6ITC - chains Y and E of the 7 polymer chains in the assembly; structure by electron microscopy, 3.45 A resolution.

Chain Y:
Molecule: Protein translocase subunit SecY
Organism: Geobacillus thermodenitrificans (strain NG80-2)
Reference sequence: A4IJK8 (A4IJK8_GEOTN); aligned to UniProt positions 1-430 over residues 1-430
Amino-acid sequence (424 residues; row label = number of the first residue in the row; note: 6 numbers in that range are skipped by the numbering (no residue carries them; nothing is unmodelled there)):
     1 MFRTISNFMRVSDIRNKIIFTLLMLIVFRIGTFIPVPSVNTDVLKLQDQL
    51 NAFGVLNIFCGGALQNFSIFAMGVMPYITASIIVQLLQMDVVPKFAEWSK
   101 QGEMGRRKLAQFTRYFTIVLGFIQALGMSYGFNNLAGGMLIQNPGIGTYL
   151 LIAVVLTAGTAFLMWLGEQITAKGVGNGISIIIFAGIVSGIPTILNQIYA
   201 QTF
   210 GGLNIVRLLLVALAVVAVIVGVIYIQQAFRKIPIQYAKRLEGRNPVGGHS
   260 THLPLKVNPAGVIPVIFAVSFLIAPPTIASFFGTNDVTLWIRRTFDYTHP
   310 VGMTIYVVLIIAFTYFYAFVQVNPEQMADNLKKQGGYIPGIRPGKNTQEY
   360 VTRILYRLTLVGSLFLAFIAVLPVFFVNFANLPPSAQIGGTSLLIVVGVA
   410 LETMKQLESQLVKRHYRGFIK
Unresolved in the structure: 1, 203, 210-211
Differences from the reference sequence: engineered mutation Cys60 (Gly in A4IJK8), Thr202 (Gln in A4IJK8), Gly210 (Glu204 in A4IJK8), Gly211 (Asn205 in A4IJK8), Asn213 (Arg in A4IJK8)

Chain E:
Molecule: Protein translocase subunit SecE
Organism: Geobacillus thermodenitrificans (strain NG80-2)
Reference sequence: A4IJH4 (A4IJH4_GEOTN); numbering as in UniProt (aligned over 1-60)
Amino-acid sequence (70 residues; row label = number of the first residue in the row):
     1 MQRVTNFFKEVVRELKKVSWPNRKELVNYTAVVLATVAFFTVFFAVIDLG
    51 ISQLIRLVFEGGHHHHHHHH
Unresolved in the structure: 1, 60-70
Differences from the reference sequence: expression tag (61-70)

How chain Y and chain E interact:
Contacting residue pairs (50):
  Leu22(Y) with Phe40(E), hydrophobic
  Leu25(Y) with Phe40(E), hydrophobic; Phe44(E), hydrophobic
  Arg29(Y) with Ile47(E); Asp48(E), salt bridge; Ile51(E)
  Ile30(Y) with Ile51(E), hydrophobic
  Phe33(Y) with Asp48(E); Ile51(E), hydrophobic; Ser52(E)
  Ala185(Y) with Phe44(E), hydrophobic
  Val188(Y) with Val37(E), hydrophobic; Phe40(E), hydrophobic; Thr41(E); Phe44(E), hydrophobic
  Ser189(Y) with Phe44(E); Asp48(E)
  Pro192(Y) with Thr41(E); Ala45(E), hydrophobic
  Val225(Y) with Leu34(E), hydrophobic
  Ile228(Y) with Leu34(E), hydrophobic
  Val229(Y) with Thr30(E)
  Ile232(Y) with Tyr29(E), hydrophobic
  Tyr233(Y) with Trp20(E); Pro21(E)
  Ile234(Y) with Trp20(E), hydrophobic
  Gln236(Y) with Pro21(E)
  Ala237(Y) with Val18(E), hydrophobic; Trp20(E), hydrophobic
  Phe238(Y) with Val18(E); Ser19(E), hydrogen bond (backbone-backbone)
  Lys240(Y) with Ser19(E)
  Val266(Y) with Val18(E), hydrophobic
  Ile363(Y) with Glu14(E)
  Arg366(Y) with Phe7(E); Glu10(E); Val11(E); Glu14(E), salt bridge
  Leu367(Y) with Val18(E), hydrophobic
  Leu369(Y) with Phe7(E), hydrophobic; Phe8(E), hydrophobic; Val11(E), hydrophobic
  Val370(Y) with Leu15(E), hydrophobic
  Val406(Y) with Val33(E), hydrophobic
  Ala409(Y) with Val33(E), hydrophobic; Thr36(E)
  Leu410(Y) with Tyr29(E)
  Met413(Y) with Tyr29(E), hydrophobic; Val32(E), hydrophobic
  Lys414(Y) with Tyr29(E)
Also at the interface, not in a pair above, chain Y (35 interface residues in all): Ile26, Phe184, Ile191, Leu195, Arg239
Also at the interface, not in a pair above, chain E (28 interface residues in all): Lys17, Leu26, Phe43

Overview:
The interface between chain Y and chain E involves 35 residues on one side and 28 on the other; the contacts
include 1 hydrogen bond and 2 salt bridges. Polar pairs include Arg29(Y)-Asp48(E), Arg366(Y)-Glu14(E) and
Phe238(Y)-Ser19(E).
Chain Y is Protein translocase subunit SecY and chain E is Protein translocase subunit SecE, both from
Geobacillus thermodenitrificans (strain NG80-2); the structure, Structure of a substrate engaged SecA-SecY
protein translocation machine, was determined by electron microscopy.
